PDB entry 5UHD | X-ray diffraction, 4.01 A resolution (low resolution: residue-level contacts below are approximate; hydrogen-bond / salt-bridge calls are withheld) | chains D and E of the 8 polymer chains in the assembly

[Chain D]
Protein: DNA-directed RNA polymerase subunit beta'
Organism: Mycobacterium tuberculosis (strain ATCC 25618 / H37Rv)
Notes: EC 2.7.7.6
UniProtKB: P9WGY7 (RPOC_MYCTU); residue numbers follow UniProt; this construct covers 1-1316
Sequence (1316 residues; each row starts with the number of its first residue):
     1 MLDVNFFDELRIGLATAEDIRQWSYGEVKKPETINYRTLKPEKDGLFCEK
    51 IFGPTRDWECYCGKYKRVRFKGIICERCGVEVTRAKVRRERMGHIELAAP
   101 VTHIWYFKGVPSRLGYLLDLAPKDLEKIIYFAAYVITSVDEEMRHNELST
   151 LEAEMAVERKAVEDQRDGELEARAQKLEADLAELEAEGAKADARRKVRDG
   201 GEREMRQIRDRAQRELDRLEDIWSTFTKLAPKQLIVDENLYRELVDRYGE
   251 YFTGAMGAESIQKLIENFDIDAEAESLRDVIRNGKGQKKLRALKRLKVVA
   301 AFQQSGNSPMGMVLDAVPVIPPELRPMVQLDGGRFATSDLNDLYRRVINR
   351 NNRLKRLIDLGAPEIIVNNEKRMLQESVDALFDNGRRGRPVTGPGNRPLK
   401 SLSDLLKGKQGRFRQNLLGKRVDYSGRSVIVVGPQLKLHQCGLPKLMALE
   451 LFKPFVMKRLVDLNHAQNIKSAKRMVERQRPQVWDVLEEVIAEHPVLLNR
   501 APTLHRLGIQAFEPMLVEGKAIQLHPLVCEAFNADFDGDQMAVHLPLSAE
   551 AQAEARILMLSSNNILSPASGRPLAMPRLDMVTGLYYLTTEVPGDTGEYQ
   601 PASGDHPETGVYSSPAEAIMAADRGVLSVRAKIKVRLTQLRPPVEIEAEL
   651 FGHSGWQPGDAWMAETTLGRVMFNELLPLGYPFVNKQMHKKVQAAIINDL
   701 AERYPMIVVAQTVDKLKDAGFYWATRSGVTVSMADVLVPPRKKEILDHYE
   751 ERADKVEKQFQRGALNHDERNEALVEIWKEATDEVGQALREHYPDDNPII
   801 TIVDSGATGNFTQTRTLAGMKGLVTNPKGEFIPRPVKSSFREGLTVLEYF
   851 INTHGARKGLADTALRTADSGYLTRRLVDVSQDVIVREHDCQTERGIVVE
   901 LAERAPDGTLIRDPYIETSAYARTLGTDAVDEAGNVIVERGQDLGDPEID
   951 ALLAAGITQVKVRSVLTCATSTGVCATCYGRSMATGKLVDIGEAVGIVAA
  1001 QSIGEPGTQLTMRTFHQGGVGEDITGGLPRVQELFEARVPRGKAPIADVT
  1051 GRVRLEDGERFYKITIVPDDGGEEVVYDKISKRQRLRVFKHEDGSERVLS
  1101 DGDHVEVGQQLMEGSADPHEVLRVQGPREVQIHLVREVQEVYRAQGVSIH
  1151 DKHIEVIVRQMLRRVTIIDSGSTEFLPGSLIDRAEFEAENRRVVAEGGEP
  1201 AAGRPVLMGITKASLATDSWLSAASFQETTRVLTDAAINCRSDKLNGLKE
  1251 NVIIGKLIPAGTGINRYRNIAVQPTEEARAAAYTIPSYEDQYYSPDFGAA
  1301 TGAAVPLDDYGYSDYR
Disordered / not traced: 1-2, 1012-1025, 1282-1316
Curated features (UniProtKB/Swiss-Prot):
  - binding site (Zn(2+)): C60, C62, C75, C78, C891, C968, C975, C978
  - binding site (Mg(2+)): D535, D537, D539
Metal / ion sites: Zn2+ site 1: C60, C62, C75, C78; Mg2+: D535, D537, D539; Zn2+ site 2: C891, C968, C975, C978

[Chain E]
Protein: DNA-directed RNA polymerase subunit omega
Organism: Mycobacterium tuberculosis (strain ATCC 25618 / H37Rv)
Notes: EC 2.7.7.6
UniProtKB: P9WGY5 (RPOZ_MYCTU); residues 1-110 here = UniProt positions 1-110
Sequence (110 residues; row label = number of the first residue in the row):
     1 MSISQSDASLAAVPAVDQFDPSSGASGGYDTPLGITNPPIDELLDRVSSK
    51 YALVIYAAKRARQINDYYNQLGEGILEYVGPLVEPGLQEKPLSIALREIH
   101 ADLLEHTEGE
Disordered / not traced: 1-27, 109-110

[Interface between chain D and chain E]
Contacting residue pairs (81):
  H439(D) - L33(E)
  H439(D) - T36(E)
  Q440(D) - L33(E)
  R459(D) - Q88(E)
  E489(D) - Q88(E)
  E489(D) - K90(E)
  V490(D) - K90(E)
  A492(D) - K90(E)
  E493(D) - G34(E)
  E493(D) - I35(E)
  E493(D) - S93(E)
  P495(D) - I35(E)
  E513(D) - G34(E)
  E513(D) - I35(E)
  A549(D) - A58(E)
  A549(D) - R62(E)
  A549(D) - L92(E)
  E550(D) - I55(E)
  E550(D) - A58(E)
  E550(D) - R62(E)
  Q552(D) - L92(E)
  A553(D) - V54(E)
  A553(D) - L92(E)
  E554(D) - V54(E)
  R556(D) - I35(E)
  R556(D) - N37(E)
  R556(D) - L92(E)
  R556(D) - L96(E)
  I557(D) - I40(E)
  I557(D) - K50(E)
  I557(D) - L53(E)
  I557(D) - V54(E)
  L560(D) - I35(E)
  N563(D) - I40(E)
  N563(D) - K50(E)
  P705(D) - D41(E)
  M706(D) - I40(E)
  M706(D) - D41(E)
  M706(D) - L44(E)
  I707(D) - P32(E)
  I707(D) - P39(E)
  I707(D) - D41(E)
  Q711(D) - D30(E)
  Q711(D) - T31(E)
  Q711(D) - P32(E)
  K715(D) - D30(E)
  D990(D) - S49(E)
  D990(D) - K50(E)
  D990(D) - Y51(E)
  E993(D) - Y51(E)
  G1261(D) - Y51(E)
  T1262(D) - Y51(E)
  R1266(D) - E108(E)
  Y1267(D) - S49(E)
  Y1267(D) - Y51(E)
  Y1267(D) - A52(E)
  Y1267(D) - I55(E)
  R1268(D) - I55(E)
  R1268(D) - K59(E)
  N1269(D) - E108(E)
  I1270(D) - K59(E)
  I1270(D) - H106(E)
  I1270(D) - T107(E)
  A1271(D) - E105(E)
  A1271(D) - T107(E)
  V1272(D) - Y56(E)
  V1272(D) - K59(E)
  V1272(D) - R60(E)
  V1272(D) - Q63(E)
  V1272(D) - E105(E)
  Q1273(D) - L104(E)
  Q1273(D) - E105(E)
  P1274(D) - L82(E)
  P1274(D) - L103(E)
  P1274(D) - L104(E)
  P1274(D) - E105(E)
  T1275(D) - D102(E)
  T1275(D) - L103(E)
  T1275(D) - E105(E)
  E1276(D) - E105(E)
  A1278(D) - L82(E)
Also at the interface, not in a pair above, chain D (44 interface residues in all): K437, S548, L558, V708, K987
Also at the interface, not in a pair above, chain E (42 interface residues in all): G28, Y29, S48, V79

[In short]
The interface between chain D and chain E involves 44 residues on one side and 42 on the other. C60(D),
C62(D), C75(D) and C78(D) form the Zn2+ site 1. UniProt lists 8 Zn2+-binding residues and 3 Mg2+-binding
residues on chain D.
Chain D is DNA-directed RNA polymerase subunit beta' and chain E is DNA-directed RNA polymerase subunit omega,
both from Mycobacterium tuberculosis (strain ATCC 25618 / H37Rv); the structure, Crystal structure of
Mycobacterium tuberculosis transcription initiation complex containing 4nt RNA in complex with Rifampin, was
determined by X-ray diffraction together with 5UH5, 5UH6, 5UH8, 5UH9, 5UHA, 5UHB and 4 further entries from
the same study.
